2PT1 - chain A; structure by X-ray diffraction, 2.00 A resolution.

# Chain A
Name: Iron transport protein
From: Synechocystis sp
UniProtKB: P72827 (P72827_SYNY3); residue numbers follow UniProt; this construct covers 30-360
Sequence (334 residues; numbered 27 to 360; the number before each row is that of its first residue):
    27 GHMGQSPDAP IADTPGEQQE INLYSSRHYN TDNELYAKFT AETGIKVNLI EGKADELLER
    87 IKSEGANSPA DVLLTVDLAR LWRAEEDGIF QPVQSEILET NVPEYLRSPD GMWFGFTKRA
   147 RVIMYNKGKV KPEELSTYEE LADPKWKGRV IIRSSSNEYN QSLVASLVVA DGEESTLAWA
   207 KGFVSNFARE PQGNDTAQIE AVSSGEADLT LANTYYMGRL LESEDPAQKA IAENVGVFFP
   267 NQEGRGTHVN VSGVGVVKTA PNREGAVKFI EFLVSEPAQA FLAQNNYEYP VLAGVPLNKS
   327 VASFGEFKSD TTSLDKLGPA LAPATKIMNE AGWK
Disordered / not traced: 27-43
Construct notes: expression tag (27-29)
UniProt features mapped onto this chain:
  - binding site (Fe cation): H54, Y55, Y185, Y241, Y242

# Summary
Curated annotation (UniProt) lists 5 Fe cation-binding residues.
Chain A is Iron transport protein (Synechocystis sp); the structure, FutA1 Synechocystis PCC 6803, was
determined by X-ray diffraction together with 3F11 and 2PT2 from the same study.
